Entry 3LRC (X-ray diffraction, 4.00 A resolution (low resolution: residue-level contacts below are approximate; hydrogen-bond / salt-bridge calls are withheld)); this record covers chains A and B.

[Chain A (and B)]
Molecule: Arginine/agmatine antiporter
Source organism: Escherichia coli
Notes: chain B of this document is another copy of the same molecule, construct and numbering; everything in this record applies to it too
UniProtKB: P60063 (ADIC_ECO57); numbering as in UniProt (aligned over 1-445)
Sequence (445 residues; row label = number of the first residue in the row):
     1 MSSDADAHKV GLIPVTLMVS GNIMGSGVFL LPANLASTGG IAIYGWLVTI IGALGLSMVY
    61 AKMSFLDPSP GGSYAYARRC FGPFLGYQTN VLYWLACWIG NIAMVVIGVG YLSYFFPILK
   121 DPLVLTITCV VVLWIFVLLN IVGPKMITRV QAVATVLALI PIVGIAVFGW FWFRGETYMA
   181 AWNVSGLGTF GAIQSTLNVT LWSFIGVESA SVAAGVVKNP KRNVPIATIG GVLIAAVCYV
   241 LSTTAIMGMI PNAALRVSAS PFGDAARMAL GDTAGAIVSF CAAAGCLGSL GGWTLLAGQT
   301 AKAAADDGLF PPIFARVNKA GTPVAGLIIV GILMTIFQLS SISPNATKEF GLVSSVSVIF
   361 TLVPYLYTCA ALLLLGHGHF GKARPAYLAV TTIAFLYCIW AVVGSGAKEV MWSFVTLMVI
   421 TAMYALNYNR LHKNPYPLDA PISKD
Not modelled in the structure: 1-5, 253-272, 436-445
UniProt features mapped onto this chain:
  - motif: Gly-25 to Gly-27 (Helix-breaking GSG motif TM1), Gly-206 to Ala-210 (Helix-breaking GVESA motif TM6)
  - binding site (L-arginine): Ile-23, Ser-26, Gly-27, Ala-96, Cys-97, Asn-101, Trp-202, Ile-205, Trp-293, Ser-357
  - site: Tyr-93 (Cytoplasmic (distal) gate), Trp-202 (Periplasmic (proximal) gate), Glu-208 (Cytoplasmic (distal) gate), Trp-293 (Middle gate), Tyr-365 (Cytoplasmic (distal) gate)
  - mutagenesis: Asn-22 (N22A: No change in antiport activity, 6-fold higher affinity for Arg), Ser-26 (S26K: 5% Agm antiport), Tyr-74 (Y74A: 50% antiport activity at pH 6.0, 10-fold higher than wild-type antiport activity at pH 7.5, i.e. loss of pH-dependence of substrate transport. No change in binding of Arg or Agm ...), Tyr-87 (Y87A: Markedly reduced binding affinity for Agm but not for Arg. 50% Agm antiport), Tyr-93 (Y93A: Reduced binding affinity for Arg, no binding to Agm. 25% Agm antiport; Y93K: Almost no binding to both Arg and Agm. 5% Agm antiport), Glu-208 (E208A/D: 5-10% Agm antiport), Phe-337 (F337A: Severely decreased antiport), Tyr-365 (Y365A: Markedly weakened binding to Arg but not to Agm. 5% Agm antiport)

[Chain A / chain B interface]
Contacting residue pairs - 72 pairs, chain A then chain B:
  Arg-78(A) with His-432(B); Lys-433(B)
  Arg-79(A) with His-432(B); Lys-433(B); Asn-434(B); Pro-435(B)
  Cys-80(A) with Phe-81(B); Phe-84(B)
  Phe-81(A) with Cys-80(B); Phe-81(B); His-432(B)
  Phe-84(A) with Cys-80(B); Leu-85(B)
  Leu-85(A) with Phe-84(B); Leu-85(B)
  Leu-366(A) with Met-418(B); Thr-421(B)
  Tyr-367(A) with Phe-84(B)
  Leu-373(A) with Tyr-428(B)
  Leu-374(A) with Asn-427(B); Arg-430(B)
  His-377(A) with Tyr-428(B); Asn-429(B); Arg-430(B); Leu-431(B)
  Phe-380(A) with Pro-435(B)
  Arg-384(A) with Tyr-428(B)
  Leu-388(A) with Tyr-428(B)
  Phe-395(A) with Ala-422(B)
  Cys-398(A) with Met-418(B)
  Ile-399(A) with Met-418(B); Val-419(B)
  Val-402(A) with Met-411(B); Met-418(B)
  Val-403(A) with Met-411(B); Trp-412(B); Val-415(B)
  Ala-407(A) with Ala-407(B)
  Val-410(A) with Met-411(B); Phe-414(B)
  Met-411(A) with Val-402(B); Val-403(B); Val-410(B); Met-411(B)
  Trp-412(A) with Val-403(B)
  Ser-413(A) with Phe-414(B)
  Phe-414(A) with Val-402(B); Ser-413(B); Phe-414(B)
  Val-415(A) with Val-403(B)
  Met-418(A) with Leu-366(B); Cys-398(B); Ile-399(B); Val-402(B)
  Val-419(A) with Ile-399(B)
  Thr-421(A) with Leu-366(B)
  Ala-422(A) with Phe-395(B)
  Asn-427(A) with Leu-374(B)
  Tyr-428(A) with Leu-373(B); His-377(B); Arg-384(B)
  Asn-429(A) with His-377(B)
  Arg-430(A) with Leu-374(B); His-377(B)
  Leu-431(A) with His-377(B)
  His-432(A) with Arg-79(B); Phe-81(B)
  Lys-433(A) with Arg-78(B); Arg-79(B)
  Asn-434(A) with Arg-79(B)
  Pro-435(A) with Arg-79(B); Phe-380(B)
Also at the interface, not in a pair above, chain A (44 interface residues in all): Ile-359, Leu-375, Ser-405, Lys-408, Leu-417
Also at the interface, not in a pair above, chain B (45 interface residues in all): Ile-359, Tyr-367, Leu-375, Leu-388, Ser-405, Lys-408, Leu-417, Tyr-424

[In short]
Chain A and chain B form an interface of 44 and 45 residues respectively. Curated annotation (UniProt) lists
10 L-arginine-binding residues and 8 mutagenesis sites on chain A.
Chain A and chain B are both Arginine/agmatine antiporter (Escherichia coli); the structure, Structure of E.
coli AdiC (P1), was determined by X-ray diffraction (same publication as 3LRB).
